3DB4 - chain A; structure by X-ray diffraction, 2.40 A resolution.

[Chain A]
Name: E3 ubiquitin-protein ligase UHRF1
Organism: Homo sapiens
Notes: EC 6.3.2.-; fragment: Tandem Tudor Domains
Reference sequence: Q96T88 (UHRF1_HUMAN); residues 126-285 here = UniProt positions 126-285
Sequence (161 residues; numbered 125 to 285; the number before each row is that of its first residue):
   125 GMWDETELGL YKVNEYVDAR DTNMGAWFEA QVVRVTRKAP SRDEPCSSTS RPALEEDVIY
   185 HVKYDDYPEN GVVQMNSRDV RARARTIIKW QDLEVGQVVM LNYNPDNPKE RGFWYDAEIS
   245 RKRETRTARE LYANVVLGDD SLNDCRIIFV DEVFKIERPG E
Not modelled in the structure: 125-128, 133, 162-179, 262, 284-285
Differences from the reference sequence: expression tag (125)
Modified / non-standard residues: Mse126 (selenomethionine); Mse148, Mse199, Mse224 (selenomethionine; parent Met)
Curated features (UniProtKB/Swiss-Prot):
  - modified residue: S165 (Phosphoserine)
  - cross-link: K279 (Glycyl lysine isopeptide (Lys-Gly) (interchain with G-Cter in SUMO2))
  - mutagenesis: D142 (D142A: Impaired binding to histone H3 without affecting the protein folding; when associated with A-153), D145 (D145A: Impaired binding to histone H3), F152 (F152A: Impaired binding to histone H3), E153 (E153A: Impaired binding to histone H3 without affecting the protein folding; when associated with A-142), Y188 (Y188A: Impaired binding to histone H3), D190 (D190A: Slightly impaired binding to histone H3), Y191 (Y191A: Impaired binding to histone H3)
From the paper describing this entry:
  - mutagenesis - F152A: decreased localization

[In short]
From UniProt: 7 mutagenesis sites. From the paper: F152A reduces localization.
Chain A is E3 ubiquitin-protein ligase UHRF1 (Homo sapiens); the structure, Crystal structure of the tandem
tudor domains of the E3 ubiquitin-protein ligase UHRF1, was determined by X-ray diffraction (same publication
as 3DB3).
